Entry 7NAV (electron microscopy, 4.80 A resolution (low resolution: residue-level contacts below are approximate; hydrogen-bond / salt-bridge calls are withheld)); this record covers chains A and M of the 22 polymer chains in the assembly.

Chain A:
Molecule: 16S rRNA
From: Escherichia coli (strain K12)
Sequence (1542 nucleotides; each row starts with the number of its first residue):
     1 AAAUUGAAGAGUUUGAUCAUGGCUCAGAUUGAACGCUGGCGGCAGGCCUA
    51 ACACAUGCAAGUCGAACGGUAACAGGAAGAAGCUUGCUUCUUUGCUGACG
   101 AGUGGCGGACGGGUGAGUAAUGUCUGGGAAACUGCCUGAUGGAGGGGGAU
   151 AACUACUGGAAACGGUAGCUAAUACCGCAUAACGUCGCAAGACCAAAGAG
   201 GGGGACCUUCGGGCCUCUUGCCAUCGGAUGUGCCCAGAUGGGAUUAGCUA
   251 GUAGGUGGGGUAACGGCUCACCUAGGCGACGAUCCCUAGCUGGUCUGAGA
   301 GGAUGACCAGCCACACUGGAACUGAGACACGGUCCAGACUCCUACGGGAG
   351 GCAGCAGUGGGGAAUAUUGCACAAUGGGCGCAAGCCUGAUGCAGCCAUGC
   401 CGCGUGUAUGAAGAAGGCCUUCGGGUUGUAAAGUACUUUCAGCGGGGAGG
   451 AAGGGAGUAAAGUUAAUACCUUUGCUCAUUGACGUUACCCGCAGAAGAAG
   501 CACCGGCUAACUCCGUGCCAGCAGCCXCGGUAAUACGGAGGGUGCAAGCG
   551 UUAAUCGGAAUUACUGGGCGUAAAGCGCACGCAGGCGGUUUGUUAAGUCA
   601 GAUGUGAAAUCCCCGGGCUCAACCUGGGAACUGCAUCUGAUACUGGCAAG
   651 CUUGAGUCUCGUAGAGGGGGGUAGAAUUCCAGGUGUAGCGGUGAAAUGCG
   701 UAGAGAUCUGGAGGAAUACCGGUGGCGAAGGCGGCCCCCUGGACGAAGAC
   751 UGACGCUCAGGUGCGAAAGCGUGGGGAGCAAACAGGAUUAGAUACCCUGG
   801 UAGUCCACGCCGUAAACGAUGUCGACUUGGAGGUUGUGCCCUUGAGGCGU
   851 GGCUUCCGGAGCUAACGCGUUAAGUCGACCGCCUGGGGAGUACGGCCGCA
   901 AGGUUAAAACUCAAAUGAAUUGACGGGGGCCCGCACAAGCGGUGGAGCAU
   951 GUGGUUUAAUUCGAUGXAACGCGAAGAACCUUACCUGGUCUUGACAUCCA
  1001 CGGAAGUUUUCAGAGAUGAGAAUGUGCCUUCGGGAACCGUGAGACAGGUG
  1051 CUGCAUGGCUGUCGUCAGCUCGUGUUGUGAAAUGUUGGGUUAAGUCCCGC
  1101 AACGAGCGCAACCCUUAUCCUUUGUUGCCAGCGGUCCGGCCGGGAACUCA
  1151 AAGGAGACUGCCAGUGAUAAACUGGAGGAAGGUGGGGAUGACGUCAAGUC
  1201 AUCAUGGCCCUUACGACCAGGGCUACACACGUGCUACAAUGGCGCAUACA
  1251 AAGAGAAGCGACCUCGCGAGAGCAAGCGGACCUCAUAAAGUGCGUCGUAG
  1301 UCCGGAUUGGAGUCUGCAACUCGACUCCAUGAAGUCGGAAUCGCUAGUAA
  1351 UCGUGGAUCAGAAUGCCACGGUGAAUACGUUCCCGGGCCUUGUACACACC
  1401 GCCCGUXACACCAUGGGAGUGGGUUGCAAAAGAAGUAGGUAGCUUAACCU
  1451 UCGGGAGGGCGCUUACCACUUUGUGAUUCAUGACUGGGGUGAAGUCGUAA
  1501 CAAGGUAACCGUAGGGGAACCUGCGGUUGGAUCACCUCCUUA
Disordered / not traced: 1398-1408, 1492-1506, 1537-1542
Covalent attachments: covalent link U793/MA6_1518
Modified residues: PSU (pseudouridine-5'-monophosphate) at position 516, G7M (N7-methyl-guanosine-5'-monophosphate) at position 527, 2MG (2N-methylguanosine-5'-monophosphate) at position 966, 5MC (5-methylcytidine-5'-monophosphate) at position 967, 2MG (2N-methylguanosine-5'-monophosphate) at position 1207, 4OC (4n,o2'-methylcytidine-5'-monophosphate) at position 1402, 5MC (5-methylcytidine-5'-monophosphate) at position 1407, UR3 (3-methyluridine-5'-monophoshate) at position 1498, 2MG (2N-methylguanosine-5'-monophosphate) at position 1516, MA6 (6N-dimethyladenosine-5'-monophoshate) at position 1518, MA6 (6N-dimethyladenosine-5'-monophoshate) at position 1519
Bound ions: Mg2+ site 1: G31, C48; Mg2+ site 2: C48, U114, G115; Mg2+ site 3 near A53 (its only coordinating residue here); Mg2+ site 4: C58, A59, U387; Mg2+ site 5: A109, G331; Mg2+ site 6 near G113 (its only coordinating residue here); Mg2+ site 7: A116, G117, G289; Mg2+ site 8 near U150 (its only coordinating residue here); Mg2+ site 9 near A171 (its only coordinating residue here); Mg2+ site 10 near C352 (its only coordinating residue here); Mg2+ site 11: G450, A452; Mg2+ site 12 near A547 (its only coordinating residue here); 19 more Mg2+ sites not listed
Reported in the primary citation:
  - conformationally variable residues (order/disorder transition): U1393 to A1394

Chain M:
Molecule: 30S ribosomal protein S13
From: Escherichia coli (strain K12)
UniProt: P0A7S9 (RS13_ECOLI); residues 1-118 here = UniProt positions 1-118
Chain sequence (118 residues; row label = number of the first residue in the row):
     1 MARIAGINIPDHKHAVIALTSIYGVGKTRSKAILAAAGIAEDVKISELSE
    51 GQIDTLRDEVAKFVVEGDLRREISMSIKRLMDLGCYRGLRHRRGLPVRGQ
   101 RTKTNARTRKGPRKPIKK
Disordered / not traced: 1, 116-118
Curated features (UniProtKB/Swiss-Prot):
  - natural variant: Leu-89 to Gly-99 (deletion: In PW118), Gln-100 to Lys-118 (deletion: In rpsM413), Asn-105 (N105H: In PW095; N105K: In PW097)
  - mutagenesis: Leu-83 to Lys-118 (Decreased growth rate at all temperatures. Decreased affinity of the 30S subunit P site for tRNA in vitro), Lys-114 to Lys-118 (Decreased growth rate at all temperatures. Decreased affinity of the 30S subunit P site for tRNA in vitro)

How chain A and chain M interact:
Residue-residue contacts (80; chain A residue first):
  G947(A) with Arg-107(M); Thr-108(M)
  C948(A) with Asn-105(M); Ala-106(M); Arg-107(M); Thr-108(M)
  A949(A) with Gln-100(M); Arg-101(M); Asn-105(M)
  U950(A) with Arg-101(M); Thr-104(M); Asn-105(M)
  G951(A) with Arg-101(M)
  U952(A) with Lys-103(M)
  G953(A) with Lys-103(M)
  G954(A) with Lys-103(M)
  A1225(A) with Thr-102(M); Lys-103(M)
  C1226(A) with Arg-90(M); Arg-93(M); Leu-95(M); Thr-102(M); Lys-103(M)
  A1227(A) with Arg-93(M); Lys-110(M); Lys-114(M); Pro-115(M)
  C1228(A) with Lys-103(M); Arg-107(M); Lys-110(M); Lys-114(M); Pro-115(M)
  A1229(A) with Lys-103(M); Thr-104(M); Arg-113(M); Lys-114(M); Pro-115(M)
  C1230(A) with Thr-104(M)
  U1295(A) with His-14(M); Asp-42(M)
  C1296(A) with His-14(M)
  C1302(A) with His-14(M); Ile-17(M)
  A1306(A) with Thr-108(M)
  U1307(A) with Gln-100(M); Thr-108(M); Arg-109(M)
  U1308(A) with Ile-77(M); His-91(M); Pro-96(M); Val-97(M); Arg-98(M); Gln-100(M); Arg-109(M)
  G1309(A) with Ser-76(M); Ile-77(M); Arg-87(M); His-91(M); Arg-98(M)
  G1310(A) with Ser-76(M); Arg-79(M); Arg-87(M)
  C1320(A) with Tyr-86(M)
  U1321(A) with Tyr-86(M)
  C1322(A) with Tyr-86(M); Gly-99(M)
  C1328(A) with Thr-28(M); Arg-29(M)
  A1329(A) with Gly-24(M); Val-25(M); Gly-26(M); Lys-27(M); Thr-28(M); Arg-29(M)
  U1330(A) with Ile-22(M); Tyr-23(M); Gly-24(M); Val-25(M); Gly-26(M)
  G1331(A) with Tyr-23(M)
Interface residues without a listed pair, chain A (33 interface residues in all): U1224, G1323, C1327, A1332
Interface residues without a listed pair, chain M (42 interface residues in all): Thr-20, Leu-69, Ile-73, Leu-80

Summary:
Chain A and chain M form an interface of 33 and 42 residues respectively. G31(A) and C48(A) form the Mg2+ site
1. The Mg2+ site 2 is built by C48(A), U114(A) and G115(A). Curated annotation (UniProt) lists 5 mutagenesis
sites on chain M. The paper reports conformational variability at U1393(A).
Here chain A is 16S rRNA and chain M is 30S ribosomal protein S13, both from Escherichia coli (strain K12).
Entry 7NAV (Bacterial 30S ribosomal subunit assembly complex state D (Consensus refinement)) was determined by
electron microscopy, deposited together with 7AF3, 7AF5, 7AF8, 7AFA, 7AFD, 7AFH and 17 further entries.
